3SXT - chains C and D of the 6 polymer chains in the assembly; structure by X-ray diffraction, 1.81 A resolution.

[Chain C]
Name: Methylamine dehydrogenase light chain
Source organism: Paracoccus denitrificans
Notes: EC 1.4.99.3
UniProt: P22619 (DHML_PARDE); residues 1-131 here correspond to UniProt positions 58-188 (UniProt number = residue number + 57)
Amino-acid sequence (137 residues; numbered 1 to 137; the number before each row is that of its first residue):
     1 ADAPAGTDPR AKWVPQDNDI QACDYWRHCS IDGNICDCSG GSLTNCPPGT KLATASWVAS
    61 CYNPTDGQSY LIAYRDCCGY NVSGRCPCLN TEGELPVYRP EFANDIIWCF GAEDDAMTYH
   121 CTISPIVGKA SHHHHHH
Unresolved in the structure: 1-6, 132-137
Differences from the reference sequence: expression tag (132-137)
Modified positions: Trp57 (6,7-dihydroxy-l-tryptophan; TOQ)
Disulfide bonds: Cys23-Cys88, Cys29-Cys61, Cys36-Cys121, Cys38-Cys86, Cys46-Cys77, Cys78-Cys109

[Chain D]
Name: Methylamine dehydrogenase heavy chain
Source organism: Paracoccus denitrificans
Notes: EC 1.4.99.3
UniProt: A1BB97 (A1BB97_PARDP); residues 1-386 here correspond to UniProt positions 32-417 (UniProt number = residue number + 31)
Amino-acid sequence (386 residues; numbered 1 to 386; the number before each row is that of its first residue):
     1 QDAPEAETQA QETQGQAAAR AAAADLAAGQ DDEPRILEAP APDARRVYVN DPAHFAAVTQ
    61 QFVIDGEAGR VIGMIDGGFL PNPVVADDGS FIAHASTVFS RIARGERTDY VEVFDPVTLL
   121 PTADIELPDA PRFLVGTYPW MTSLTPDGKT LLFYQFSPAP AVGVVDLEGK AFKRMLDVPD
   181 CYHIFPTAPD TFFMHCRDGS LAKVAFGTEG TPEITHTEVF HPEDEFLINH PAYSQKAGRL
   241 VWPTYTGKIH QIDLSSGDAK FLPAVEALTE AERADGWRPG GWQQVAYHRA LDRIYLLVDQ
   301 RDEWRHKTAS RFVVVLDAKT GERLAKFEMG HEIDSINVSQ DEKPLLYALS TGDKTLYIHD
   361 AESGEELRSV NQLGHGPQVI TTADMG
Unresolved in the structure: 1-11
Disulfide bonds: Cys181-Cys196

[Interface between chain C and chain D]
Contacting residue pairs (80; chain C residue first):
  Pro9(C) with Arg305(D), hydrogen bond (backbone-side chain); Thr308(D)
  Arg10(C) with Asp299(D), salt bridge; Gln300(D); Arg301(D); Asp302(D), hydrogen bond (backbone-backbone); Arg305(D); Thr308(D); Ala309(D), hydrogen bond (side chain-backbone); Arg311(D); Glu332(D), salt bridge
  Ala11(C) with Arg305(D)
  Lys12(C) with Asp302(D)
  Trp13(C) with Arg305(D)
  Asp32(C) with Phe55(D)
  Gly79(C) with Ala103(D); Arg104(D)
  Tyr80(C) with Ala103(D)
  Asn81(C) with Ala56(D); Ala57(D), hydrogen bond (side chain-backbone); Ala103(D)
  Val82(C) with His54(D); Phe55(D); Ala56(D), hydrophobic
  Asn90(C) with Arg305(D), hydrogen bond
  Thr91(C) with Trp304(D), hydrogen bond (side chain-backbone); His306(D); Lys307(D)
  Glu92(C) with Trp304(D)
  Gly93(C) with Trp304(D)
  Glu94(C) with Tyr245(D), hydrogen bond (backbone-side chain); Trp304(D); His306(D), salt bridge; Lys307(D), salt bridge
  Leu95(C) with Phe226(D), hydrophobic; Tyr245(D); Trp304(D), hydrophobic
  Pro96(C) with Phe226(D); Leu227(D); Asn229(D); Tyr245(D)
  Val97(C) with Phe133(D), hydrophobic; Tyr138(D), hydrophobic; Met141(D), hydrophobic; Tyr182(D); His183(D); Asn229(D), hydrogen bond (backbone-side chain)
  Tyr98(C) with Tyr182(D), hydrophobic; His195(D); Arg197(D); His221(D); Glu225(D), hydrogen bond (side chain-backbone); Phe226(D); Leu227(D), hydrogen bond (side chain-backbone)
  Arg99(C) with Arg197(D); Glu223(D), salt bridge
  Pro100(C) with Phe156(D), hydrophobic; Tyr182(D)
  Glu101(C) with Arg197(D), salt bridge
  Asn104(C) with Lys307(D), hydrogen bond
  Asp105(C) with Val135(D); Gly136(D), hydrogen bond (backbone-backbone); Tyr138(D), hydrogen bond; Asn229(D), hydrogen bond; Trp282(D); Lys307(D), salt bridge
  Ile106(C) with Phe133(D), hydrophobic; Val135(D)
  Ile107(C) with Phe55(D), hydrophobic; Leu80(D), hydrophobic; Leu134(D), hydrogen bond (backbone-backbone)
  Trp108(C) with Phe156(D), hydrophobic
  Phe110(C) with Ser157(D)
  Met117(C) with Phe79(D); Arg107(D); Leu134(D)
  Thr118(C) with Phe79(D); Phe99(D); Ala103(D), hydrogen bond (side chain-backbone)
  Tyr119(C) with Phe79(D)
Also at the interface, not in a pair above, chain C (33 interface residues in all): Gly33, Leu89
Also at the interface, not in a pair above, chain D (44 interface residues in all): Ala53, Ser310

[In short]
33 residues of chain C face 44 of chain D across their interface; the contacts include 16 hydrogen bonds and 7
salt bridges. Polar pairs include Arg10(C)-Asp299(D), Arg10(C)-Glu332(D) and Glu94(C)-His306(D).
Here chain C is Methylamine dehydrogenase light chain and chain D is Methylamine dehydrogenase heavy chain,
both from Paracoccus denitrificans. Entry 3SXT (Crystal Structure of the Quinol Form of Methylamine
Dehydrogenase in Complex with the Diferrous Form of ...) was determined by X-ray diffraction.
